Entry 4GRW (X-ray diffraction, 2.55 A resolution); this record covers chains A and G of the 5 polymer chains in the assembly.

# Chain A
Protein: Interleukin-23 subunit alpha
Organism: Homo sapiens
UniProt: Q9NPF7 (IL23A_HUMAN); residues -18 to 170 here correspond to UniProt positions 1-189 (UniProt number = residue number + 19)
Sequence (189 residues; numbered -18 to 170; the number before each row is that of its first residue; numbers below 1 keep their minus sign (Met-18 is residue -18)):
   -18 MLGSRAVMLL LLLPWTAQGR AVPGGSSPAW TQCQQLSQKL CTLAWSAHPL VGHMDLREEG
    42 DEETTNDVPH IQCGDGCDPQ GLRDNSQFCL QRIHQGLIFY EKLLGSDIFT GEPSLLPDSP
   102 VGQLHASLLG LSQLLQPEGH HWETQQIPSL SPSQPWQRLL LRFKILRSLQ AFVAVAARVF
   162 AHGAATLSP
Unresolved in the structure: -18 to 7, 32-46, 119-134, 169-170
Cystine bridges: Cys58-Cys70

# Chain G
Protein: Nanobody 124C4
Organism: Lama glama
Notes: antibody fragment or engineered binder
Sequence (125 residues; row label = number of the first residue in the row):
     1 EVQLVESGGG LVQPGGSLRL SCAASGF
   27B T
   28C L
   28B D
   28A D
    28 YAIAWFRQAP GKEREGVSGI DSGDGSAYYA DSVKGRFTIS SDNAKNTVYL QMNSLRPEDT
    88 AVYYCARVRT GWGLNAPDYA MDYWGKGTLV TVSS
Cystine bridges: Cys22-Cys92

# How chain A and chain G interact
Contacting residue pairs - 9 pairs, chain A then chain G:
  Pro60(A) with Asp28A(G)
  Gln61(A) with Tyr28(G); Asp28A(G)
  Arg64(A) with Thr27B(G), hydrogen bond; Asp28A(G), salt bridge; Asp28B(G), salt bridge
  His163(A) with Asp28A(G), salt bridge; Asp28B(G)
  Thr167(A) with Asp28B(G)
Other interface residues (no listed pair), chain G (5 interface residues in all): Thr97

# Summary
Chain A and chain G each contribute 5 residues to their interface, with 1 hydrogen bond and 3 salt bridges.
Among the polar pairs are Arg64(A)-Asp28A(G), Arg64(A)-Asp28B(G) and His163(A)-Asp28A(G).
Here chain A is Interleukin-23 subunit alpha (Homo sapiens) and chain G is Nanobody 124C4 (Lama glama). Entry
4GRW (Structure of a complex of human IL-23 with 3 Nanobodies (Llama vHHs)) was determined by X-ray
diffraction.
